PDB entry 4Z7U | X-ray diffraction, 2.70 A resolution | chains G and J of the 5 polymer chains in the assembly

# Chain G
Molecule: T-cell receptor, S13 alpha chain
Organism: Homo sapiens
Chain sequence (203 residues; each row starts with the number of its first residue; note: 19 numbers in that range are skipped by the numbering (no residue carries them; nothing is unmodelled there)):
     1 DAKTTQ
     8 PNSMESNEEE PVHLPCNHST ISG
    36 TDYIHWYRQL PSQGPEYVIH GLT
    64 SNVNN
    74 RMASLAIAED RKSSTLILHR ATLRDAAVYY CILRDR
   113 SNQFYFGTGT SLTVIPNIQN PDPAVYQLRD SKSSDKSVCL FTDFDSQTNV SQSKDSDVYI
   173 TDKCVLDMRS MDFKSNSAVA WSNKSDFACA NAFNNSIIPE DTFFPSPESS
Unresolved in the structure: 218-222
Disulfide bonds: Cys23-Cys104, Cys151-Cys201

# Chain J
Molecule: deamidated DQ8-glia-alpha1 peptide
Organism: Triticum aestivum
Chain sequence (18 residues; each row starts with the number of its first residue; numbers below 1 keep their minus sign (Ala-1 is residue -1)):
    -1 APSGEGSFQP SQENPQGS
Unresolved in the structure: 15-16

# Chain G / chain J interface
Contacting residue pairs (6):
  Thr36(G) - Gly4(J)
  Arg109(G) - Glu3(J)  hydrogen bond (side chain-backbone)
  Arg109(G) - Gly4(J)
  Arg109(G) - Ser5(J)  hydrogen bond
  Arg109(G) - Gln7(J)
  Ser113(G) - Gln7(J)
Other interface residues (no listed pair), chain G (4 interface residues in all): Ser29
Other interface residues (no listed pair), chain J (5 interface residues in all): Ser1

# In short
4 residues of chain G face 5 of chain J across their interface, with 2 hydrogen bonds. Polar pairs include
Arg109(G)-Glu3(J) and Arg109(G)-Ser5(J).
Chain G is T-cell receptor, S13 alpha chain (Homo sapiens) and chain J is deamidated DQ8-glia-alpha1 peptide
(Triticum aestivum); the structure, S13 complex, was determined by X-ray diffraction together with 4Z7V and
4Z7W from the same study.
